4QKH - chains A and B; structure by X-ray diffraction, 1.80 A resolution.

Chain A (and B):
Name: C-type lectin domain family 2 member D
Source organism: Homo sapiens
Notes: fragment: extracellular part; chain B of this document is another copy of the same molecule, construct and numbering; everything in this record applies to it too
UniProtKB: Q9UHP7 (CLC2D_HUMAN); numbering as in UniProt (aligned over 72-191)
Amino-acid sequence (135 residues; each row starts with the number of its first residue):
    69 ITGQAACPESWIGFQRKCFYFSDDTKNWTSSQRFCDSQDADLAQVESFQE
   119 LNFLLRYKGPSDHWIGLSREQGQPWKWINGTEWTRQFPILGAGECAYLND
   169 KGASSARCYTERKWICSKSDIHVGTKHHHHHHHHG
Unresolved in the structure: 69, 193-203 (chain B: 69-71, 193-203)
Disulfide bonds: Cys-75/Cys-86, Cys-103/Cys-184, Cys-163/Cys-176
Covalently attached groups: N-acetylglucosamine (NAG) linked to Asn-95, Asn-147
Construct notes: expression tag (69-71, 192-203); engineered mutation Cys-176 (His in Q9UHP7)
UniProt features mapped onto this chain:
  - glycosylation (N-linked (GlcNAc...) asparagine): Asn-95, Asn-147
From the paper describing this entry:
  - conformationally variable residues: Gln-83
  - post-translational modification sites: Asn-95
  - self-association interface (contacts with another copy of this molecule); pairs are residue here / residue on that copy: Gly-81/Gly-81, Arg-124/Arg-124 (pi stacking), Arg-124/Tyr-125, Arg-124/Lys-126, His-190/His-190 (pi stacking), Phe-82, Phe-121
  - mutagenesis - H176C: increased stability
  - mutagenesis - H176C: increased expression

Chain A / chain B interface:
Contacting residue pairs (31; chain A residue first):
  Thr-70(A) / Arg-84(B)  hydrogen bond (backbone-side chain)
  Thr-70(A) / His-190(B)  hydrogen bond (side chain-backbone)
  Thr-70(A) / Gly-192(B)  hydrogen bond (side chain-backbone)
  Gly-71(A) / Arg-84(B)
  Gly-71(A) / His-190(B)
  Gln-72(A) / Arg-84(B)
  Ala-73(A) / Gln-83(B)
  Ala-73(A) / Arg-84(B)
  Ala-74(A) / Ala-74(B)  hydrophobic
  Glu-77(A) / Gln-83(B)  hydrogen bond
  Glu-77(A) / Gln-117(B)  hydrogen bond
  Ile-80(A) / Ile-80(B)  hydrophobic
  Ile-80(A) / Gly-81(B)
  Ile-80(A) / Phe-82(B)  hydrophobic
  Gly-81(A) / Ile-80(B)
  Gly-81(A) / Gly-81(B)  hydrogen bond (backbone-backbone)
  Phe-82(A) / Ile-80(B)  hydrophobic
  Arg-84(A) / Ala-73(B)
  Phe-89(A) / Arg-124(B)
  Phe-121(A) / Ile-80(B)  hydrophobic
  Phe-121(A) / Tyr-125(B)  hydrophobic
  Arg-124(A) / Phe-89(B)
  Arg-124(A) / Arg-124(B)
  Arg-124(A) / Tyr-125(B)  hydrogen bond (side chain-backbone)
  Arg-124(A) / Lys-126(B)  hydrogen bond (side chain-backbone)
  Tyr-125(A) / Phe-121(B)  hydrophobic
  Tyr-125(A) / Arg-124(B)  hydrogen bond (backbone-side chain)
  Tyr-125(A) / Tyr-125(B)  hydrophobic
  Lys-126(A) / Arg-124(B)  hydrogen bond (backbone-side chain)
  His-190(A) / Gln-72(B)
  His-190(A) / His-190(B)
Other interface residues (no listed pair), chain A (17 interface residues in all): Trp-79
Other interface residues (no listed pair), chain B (20 interface residues in all): Ser-78, Trp-79, His-131, Val-191
Interface features reported in the paper:
  - residue pairs: Arg-84(A)/Cys-75(B) (water-mediated contact), Gln-83(B)/Cys-75(A) (water-mediated contact)

Summary:
Chain A and chain B form an interface of 17 and 20 residues respectively; the contacts include 10 hydrogen
bonds. Polar contacts include Thr-70(A)/Arg-84(B), Thr-70(A)/His-190(B) and Thr-70(A)/Gly-192(B). The authors
report water-mediated contacts between Arg-84(A) and Cys-75(B) and Gln-83(B) and Cys-75(A). From the paper:
H176C of chain A increases stability; a modification site at Asn-95(A).
Both chains are C-type lectin domain family 2 member D (Homo sapiens). Entry 4QKH (Dimeric form of human LLT1,
a ligand for NKR-P1) was determined by X-ray diffraction (same publication as 4QKG, 4QKI and 4QKJ).
